PDB entry 3X1Z | X-ray diffraction, 1.25 A resolution | chain A

== Chain A ==
Molecule: Ras-related protein Rap-1b
From: Rattus norvegicus
Notes: fragment: ras-related protein rap1b
UniProt: Q62636 (RAP1B_RAT); residue numbers follow UniProt; this construct covers 1-167
Amino-acid sequence (167 residues; row label = number of the first residue in the row):
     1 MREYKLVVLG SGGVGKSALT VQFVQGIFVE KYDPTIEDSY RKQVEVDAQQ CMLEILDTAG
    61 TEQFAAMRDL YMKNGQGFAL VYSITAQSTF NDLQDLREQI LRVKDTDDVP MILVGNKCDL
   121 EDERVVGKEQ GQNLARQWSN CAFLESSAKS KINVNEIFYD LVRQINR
Sequence notes: engineered mutation Ala65 (Thr in Q62636)
Curated features (UniProtKB/Swiss-Prot):
  - motif: Tyr32 to Tyr40 (Effector region)
  - binding site (GTP): Gly10 to Ala18, Asp57 to Thr61, Asn116 to Asp119, Ser147 to Lys149
  - modified residue: Ser39 (ADP-ribosylserine)
Metal / ion sites: Mg2+: Ser17, Thr35 (together with GMP-PNP)
Ligand contacts: GMP-PNP (GNP; phosphoaminophosphonic acid-guanylate ester): Ser11, Gly12, Gly13, Val14, Gly15, Lys16, Ser17, Ala18, Phe28, Val29, Glu30, Lys31, Tyr32, Asp33, Pro34, Thr35, Thr58, Ala59, Gly60, Thr61, Asn116, Lys117, Asp119, Leu120, Ser147, Ala148, Lys149
What the authors report for this chain:
  - conformationally variable residues (loop rearrangement, side-chain flip): Thr35, Tyr71
  - Mg2+ coordination: Thr35
  - catalytic residues: Gln63 (citing earlier work)

== Summary ==
Chain A binds GMP-PNP. The Mg2+ site is built by Ser17 and Thr35. UniProt lists 21 GTP-binding residues. From
the paper: the catalytic residue Gln63; Mg2+ coordination by Thr35.
Chain A is Ras-related protein Rap-1b (Rattus norvegicus); the structure, Ras-related protein Rap1B(T65A) with
GppNHp, was determined by X-ray diffraction together with 3X1W, 3X1X and 3X1Y from the same study.
